Entry 3F7Y (X-ray diffraction, 3.40 A resolution); this record covers chains A and B of the 3 polymer chains in the assembly.

== Chain A ==
Protein: antibody fab fragment heavy chain
From: Mus musculus
Notes: antibody fragment or engineered binder
Amino-acid sequence (219 residues; row label = number of the first residue in the row):
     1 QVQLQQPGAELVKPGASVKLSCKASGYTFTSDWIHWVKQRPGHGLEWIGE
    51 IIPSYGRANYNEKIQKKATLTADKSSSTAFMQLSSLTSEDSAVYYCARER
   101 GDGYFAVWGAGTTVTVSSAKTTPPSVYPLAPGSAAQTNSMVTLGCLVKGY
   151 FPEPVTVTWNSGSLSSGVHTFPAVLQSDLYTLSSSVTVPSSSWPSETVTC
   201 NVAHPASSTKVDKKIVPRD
Disulfides: Cys22-Cys96

== Chain B ==
Protein: antibody fab fragment light chain
From: Mus musculus
Notes: antibody fragment or engineered binder
Amino-acid sequence (212 residues; row label = number of the first residue in the row):
     1 DILLTQSPAILSVSPGERVSFSCRASQSIGTDIHWYQQRTNGSPRLLIKY
    51 ASESISGIPSRFSGSGSGTDFTLSINSVESEDIANYYCQQSNRWPFTFGS
   101 GTKLEIKRADAAPTVSIFPPSSEQLTSGGASVVCFLNNFYPKDINVKWKI
   151 DGSERQNGVLNSWTDQDSKDSTYSMSSTLTLTKDEYERHNSYTCEATHKT
   201 STSPIVKSFNRN
Disulfides: Cys23-Cys88, Cys134-Cys194

== Chain A / chain B interface ==
Residue-residue contacts (72):
  His35(A) - Phe96(B)
  Gln39(A) - Gln38(B)  hydrogen bond
  Gln39(A) - Tyr87(B)  hydrogen bond
  His43(A) - Tyr87(B)
  Gly44(A) - Tyr87(B)
  Leu45(A) - Tyr87(B)
  Leu45(A) - Phe98(B)
  Trp47(A) - Trp94(B)  hydrophobic
  Trp47(A) - Pro95(B)  hydrophobic
  Glu50(A) - Trp94(B)  hydrogen bond
  Asn59(A) - Trp94(B)
  Tyr60(A) - Trp94(B)
  Tyr95(A) - Gln38(B)  hydrogen bond
  Tyr95(A) - Gly42(B)  hydrogen bond (side chain-backbone)
  Tyr95(A) - Ser43(B)
  Glu99(A) - Phe96(B)
  Asp102(A) - Tyr50(B)  hydrogen bond (backbone-side chain)
  Gly103(A) - His34(B)
  Gly103(A) - Gln89(B)  hydrogen bond (backbone-side chain)
  Gly103(A) - Ser91(B)
  Gly103(A) - Phe96(B)
  Tyr104(A) - His34(B)
  Tyr104(A) - Tyr36(B)
  Tyr104(A) - Leu46(B)  hydrophobic
  Tyr104(A) - Lys49(B)
  Tyr104(A) - Tyr50(B)
  Phe105(A) - Tyr36(B)  hydrogen bond (backbone-side chain)
  Phe105(A) - Gln89(B)
  Phe105(A) - Phe98(B)  hydrophobic
  Trp108(A) - Tyr36(B)
  Trp108(A) - Pro44(B)
  Trp108(A) - Phe98(B)  hydrophobic
  Gly109(A) - Ser43(B)
  Tyr127(A) - Ser121(B)
  Tyr127(A) - Gln124(B)
  Tyr127(A) - Ser127(B)
  Pro128(A) - Ser121(B)
  Pro128(A) - Glu123(B)
  Leu129(A) - Phe118(B)
  Leu129(A) - Val133(B)  hydrophobic
  Leu129(A) - Phe135(B)  hydrophobic
  Ala130(A) - Phe118(B)
  Ala130(A) - Pro119(B)
  Pro131(A) - Phe118(B)
  Gln136(A) - Lys207(B)
  Thr142(A) - Ser116(B)
  Thr142(A) - Phe118(B)
  Thr142(A) - Phe135(B)
  Leu143(A) - Phe135(B)
  Leu146(A) - Ser131(B)
  Lys148(A) - Gln124(B)
  His169(A) - Asn137(B)
  His169(A) - Asn138(B)  hydrogen bond
  His169(A) - Ser174(B)  hydrogen bond
  Phe171(A) - Phe135(B)  hydrophobic
  Phe171(A) - Asn137(B)
  Phe171(A) - Ser162(B)
  Phe171(A) - Thr164(B)
  Phe171(A) - Ser174(B)
  Phe171(A) - Met175(B)
  Phe171(A) - Ser176(B)
  Pro172(A) - Ser162(B)  hydrogen bond (backbone-side chain)
  Pro172(A) - Trp163(B)
  Val174(A) - Leu160(B)  hydrophobic
  Val174(A) - Asn161(B)
  Gln176(A) - Leu160(B)
  Ser183(A) - Phe135(B)
  Ser184(A) - Phe135(B)
  Ser185(A) - Phe135(B)
  Ser185(A) - Asn137(B)  hydrogen bond
  Arg218(A) - Pro119(B)
  Arg218(A) - Pro120(B)
Other interface residues (no listed pair), chain A (42 interface residues in all): Val37, Glu62, Gly132, Gly144, Thr170, Lys213
Other interface residues (no listed pair), chain B (39 interface residues in all): Ile117

== Summary ==
42 residues of chain A face 39 of chain B across their interface, with 12 hydrogen bonds. Polar pairs include
Gln39(A)-Gln38(B), Gln39(A)-Tyr87(B) and Glu50(A)-Trp94(B).
Chain A is antibody fab fragment heavy chain and chain B is antibody fab fragment light chain, both from Mus
musculus; the structure, KcsA Potassium channel in the partially open state with 17 A opening at T112, was
determined by X-ray diffraction.
